PDB entry 1K8A | X-ray diffraction, 3.00 A resolution | chains A and S of the 30 polymer chains in the assembly

[Chain A]
Molecule: 23S RRNA
Source organism: Haloarcula marismortui
Sequence (2922 nucleotides; numbered 2 to 2923; the number before each row is that of its first residue):
     2 UUGGCUACUAUGCCAGCUGGUGGAUUGCUCGGCUCAGGCGCUGAUGAAGG
    52 ACGUGCCAAGCUGCGAUAAGCCAUGGGGAGCCGCACGGAGGCGAAGAACC
   102 AUGGAUUUCCGAAUGAGAAUCUCUCUAACAAUUGCUUCGCGCAAUGAGGA
   152 ACCCCGAGAACUGAAACAUCUCAGUAUCGGGAGGAACAGAAAACGCAAUG
   202 UGAUGUCGUUAGUAACCGCGAGUGAACGCGAUACAGCCCAAACCGAAGCC
   252 CUCACGGGCAAUGUGGUGUCAGGGCUACCUCUCAUCAGCCGACCGUCUCG
   302 ACGAAGUCUCUUGGAACAGAGCGUGAUACAGGGUGACAACCCCGUACUCG
   352 AGACCAGUACGACGUGCGGUAGUGCCAGAGUAGCGGGGGUUGGAUAUCCC
   402 UCGCGAAUAACGCAGGCAUCGACUGCGAAGGCUAAACACAACCUGAGACC
   452 GAUAGUGAACAAGUAGUGUGAACGAACGCUGCAAAGUACCCUCAGAAGGG
   502 AGGCGAAAUAGAGCAUGAAAUCAGUUGGCGAUCGAGCGACAGGGCAUACA
   552 AGGUCCCUCGACGAAUGACCGACGCGCGAGCGUCCAGUAAGACUCACGGG
   602 AAGCCGAUGUUCUGUCGUACGUUUUGAAAAACGAGCCAGGGAGUGUGUCU
   652 GCAUGGCAAGUCUAACCGGAGUAUCCGGGGAGGCACAGGGAAACCGACAU
   702 GGCCGCAGGGCUUUGCCCGAGGGCCGCCGUCUUCAAGGGCGGGGAGCCAU
   752 GUGGACACGACCCGAAUCCGGACGAUCUACGCAUGGACAAGAUGAAGCGU
   802 GCCGAAAGGCACGUGGAAGUCUGUUAGAGUUGGUGUCCUACAAUACCCUC
   852 UCGUGAUCUAUGUGUAGGGGUGAAAGGCCCAUCGAGUCCGGCAACAGCUG
   902 GUUCCAAUCGAAACAUGUCGAAGCAUGACCUCCGCCGAGGUAGUCUGUGA
   952 GGUAGAGCGACCGAUUGGUGUGUCCGCCUCCGAGAGGAGUCGGCACACCU
  1002 GUCAAACUCCAAACUUACAGACGCCGUUUGACGCGGGGAUUCCGGUGCGC
  1052 GGGGUAAGCCUGUGUACCAGGAGGGGAACAACCCAGAGAUAGGUUAAGGU
  1102 CCCCAAGUGUGGAUUAAGUGUAAUCCUCUGAAGGUGGUCUCGAGCCCUAG
  1152 ACAGCCGGGAGGUGAGCUUAGAAGCAGCUACCCUCUAAGAAAAGCGUAAC
  1202 AGCUUACCGGCCGAGGUUUGAGGCGCCCAAAAUGAUCGGGACUCAAAUCC
  1252 ACCACCGAGACCUGUCCGUACCACUCAUACUGGUAAUCGAGUAGAUUGGC
  1302 GCUCUAAUUGGAUGGAAGUAGGGGUGAAAACUCCUAUGGACCGAUUAGUG
  1352 ACGAAAAUCCUGGCCAUAGUAGCAGCGAUAGUCGGGUGAGAACCCCGACG
  1402 GCCUAAUGGAUAAGGGUUCCUCAGCACUGCUGAUCAGCUGAGGGUUAGCC
  1452 GGUCCUAAGUCAUACCGCAACUCGACUAUGACGAAAUGGGAAACGGGUUA
  1502 AUAUUCCCGUGCCACUAUGCAGUGAAAGUUGACGCCCUGGGGUCGAUCAC
  1552 GCUGGGCAUUCGCCCAGUCGAACCGUCCAACUCCGUGGAAGCCGUAAUGG
  1602 CAGGAAGCGGACGAACGGCGGCAUAGGGAAACGUGAUUCAACCUGGGGCC
  1652 CAUGAAAAGACGAGCAUAGUGUCCGUACCGAGAACCGACACAGGUGUCCA
  1702 UGGCGGCGAAAGCCAAGGCCUGUCGGGAGCAACCAACGUUAGGGAAUUCG
  1752 GCAAGUUAGUCCCGUACCUUCGGAAGAAGGGAUGCCUGCUCCGGAACGGA
  1802 GCAGGUCGCAGUGACUCGGAAGCUCGGACUGUCUAGUAACAACAUAGGUG
  1852 ACCGCAAAUCCGCAAGGACUCGUACGGUCACUGAAUCCUGCCCAGUGCAG
  1902 GUAUCUGAACACCUCGUACAAGAGGACGAAGGACCUGUCAACGGCGGGGG
  1952 UAACUAUGACCCUCUUAAGGUAGCGUAGUACCUUGCCGCAUCAGUAGCGG
  2002 CUUGCAUGAAUGGAUUAACCAGAGCUUCACUGUCCCAACGUUGGGCCCGG
  2052 UGAACUGUACAUUCCAGUGCGGAGUCUGGAGACACCCAGGGGGAAGCGAA
  2102 GACCCUAUGGAGCUUUACUGCAGGCUGUCGCUGAGACGUGGUCGCCGAUG
  2152 UGCAGCAUAGGUAGGAGACACUACACAGGUACCCGCGCUAGCGGGCCACC
  2202 GAGUCAACAGUGAAAUACUACCCGUCGGUGACUGCGACUCUCACUCCGGG
  2252 AGGAGGACACCGAUAGCCGGGCAGUUUGACUGGGGCGGUACGCGCUCGAA
  2302 AAGAUAUCGAGCGCGCCCUAUGGCUAUCUCAGCCGGGACAGAGACCCGGC
  2352 GAAGAGUGCAAGAGCAAAAGAUAGCUUGACAGUGUUCUUCCCAACGAGGA
  2402 ACGCUGACGCGAAAGCGUGGUCUAGCGAACCAAUUAGCCUGCUUGAUGCG
  2452 GGCAAUUGAUGACAGAAAAGCUACCCUAGGGAUAACAGAGUCGUCACUCG
  2502 CAAGAGCACAUAUCGACCGAGUGGCUUGCUACCUCGAUGUCGGUUCCCUC
  2552 CAUCCUGCCCGUGCAGAAGCGGGCAAGGGUGAGGUUGUUCGCCUAUUAAA
  2602 GGAGGUCGUGAGCUGGGUUUAGACCGUCGUGAGACAGGUCGGCUGCUAUC
  2652 UACUGGGUGUGUAAUGGUGUCUGACAAGAACGACCGUAUAGUACGAGAGG
  2702 AACUACGGUUGGUGGCCACUGGUGUACCGGUUGUUCGAGAGAGCACGUGC
  2752 CGGGUAGCCACGCCACACGGGGUAAGAGCUGAACGCAUCUAAGCUCGAAA
  2802 CCCACUUGGAAAAGAGACACCGCCGAGGUCCCGCGUACAAGACGCGGUCG
  2852 AUAGACUCGGGGUGUGCGCGUCGAGGUAACGAGACGUUAAGCCCACGAGC
  2902 ACUAACAGACCAAAGCCAUCAU
Disordered / not traced: 2-9, 126-127, 715, 971-998, 1560, 1952-1963, 2137-2236, 2339-2343, 2665-2666, 2915-2923
Construct notes: conflict C560 (U3155 in 3377779)
Covalent attachments: carbomycin a (CAI) linked to A2103
Bound ions: Mg2+ site 1 near G28 (its only coordinating residue here); Na+ site 1: C40, G41; Na+ site 2: G56, A59, G61; Na+ site 3: G66, U107, U108; Mg2+ site 2 near U115 (its only coordinating residue here); Na+ site 4: C141, G142; Na+ site 5 near U146 (its only coordinating residue here); Mg2+ site 3: C162, U2276; K+ site 1: C162, U163, U172; Mg2+ site 4: A165, A167, C168; Na+ site 6: A165, A166, A167; Mg2+ site 5: A166, G219; 57 more Na+ sites not listed; 98 more Mg2+ sites not listed; 1 more K+ sites not listed
Small-molecule neighbours: carbomycin a (CAI): G2099, A2100, G2102, A2486, C2487, A2538, G2540, U2541, C2644, G2646

[Chain S]
Molecule: Ribosomal protein L22
Source organism: Haloarcula marismortui
Reference sequence: P10970 (RL22_HALMA); residue numbers follow UniProt; this construct covers 1-154
Amino-acid sequence (154 residues; numbered 1 to 154; the number before each row is that of its first residue):
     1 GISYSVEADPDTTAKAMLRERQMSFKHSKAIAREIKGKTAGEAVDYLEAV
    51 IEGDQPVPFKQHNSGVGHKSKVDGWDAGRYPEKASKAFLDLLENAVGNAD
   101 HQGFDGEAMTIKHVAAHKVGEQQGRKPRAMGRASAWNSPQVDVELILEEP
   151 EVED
Disordered / not traced: 151-154
Bound ions: Mg2+: Gly-65 (shared with C2048(A), A2089(A) of chain A); Na+ site 1 near Ser-70 (its only coordinating residue here); Na+ site 2: Val-72, Trp-75 (shared with U2659(A), G2660(A) of chain A)

[Interface between chain A and chain S]
Contacting residue pairs (132):
  A11(A) / Lys-60(S)  hydrogen bond to the phosphate
  A11(A) / Gly-74(S)  sugar contact
  A11(A) / Trp-75(S)  sugar contact
  U12(A) / Lys-60(S)  salt bridge to the phosphate
  U12(A) / Trp-75(S)  sugar contact
  G13(A) / Gln-61(S)  phosphate contact
  U19(A) / Ser-5(S)  hydrogen bond to the sugar
  G20(A) / Ile-2(S)  sugar contact
  G20(A) / Ser-3(S)  hydrogen bond to the sugar
  G20(A) / Tyr-4(S)  sugar contact
  G20(A) / Ser-5(S)  sugar contact
  G20(A) / His-117(S)  base contact
  G21(A) / Gly-1(S)  sugar contact
  G21(A) / Ile-2(S)  sugar contact
  G21(A) / Ser-3(S)  hydrogen bond to the phosphate
  U22(A) / Gly-1(S)  hydrogen bond to the phosphate
  U22(A) / Val-119(S)  sugar contact
  C492(A) / His-101(S)  hydrogen bond to the sugar
  C494(A) / Glu-93(S)  sugar contact
  G499(A) / Arg-19(S)  phosphate contact
  G499(A) / Asn-94(S)  hydrogen bond to the base
  G500(A) / Ala-16(S)  sugar contact
  G500(A) / Met-17(S)  hydrogen bond to the sugar
  G500(A) / Arg-19(S)  salt bridge to the phosphate
  G500(A) / Asn-94(S)  hydrogen bond to the sugar
  G500(A) / Asn-98(S)  base contact
  G501(A) / Tyr-4(S)  hydrogen bond to the phosphate
  G501(A) / Lys-15(S)  sugar contact
  G501(A) / Met-17(S)  phosphate contact
  G501(A) / Asn-98(S)  sugar contact
  G501(A) / Gln-102(S)  hydrogen bond to the sugar
  U510(A) / Ser-3(S)  base contact
  C523(A) / Phe-25(S)  sugar contact
  C523(A) / Lys-29(S)  hydrogen bond to the phosphate
  A524(A) / Phe-25(S)  sugar contact
  A524(A) / Lys-29(S)  salt bridge to the phosphate
  A524(A) / Gln-61(S)  phosphate contact
  A524(A) / Ala-115(S)  sugar contact
  A524(A) / Ala-116(S)  hydrogen bond to the sugar
  A524(A) / His-117(S)  hydrogen bond to the base
  G525(A) / Arg-33(S)  salt bridge to the phosphate
  G525(A) / Lys-36(S)  phosphate contact
  G525(A) / His-113(S)  hydrogen bond to the sugar
  G525(A) / Ala-115(S)  sugar contact
  U526(A) / Lys-36(S)  salt bridge to the phosphate
  U840(A) / Arg-128(S)  hydrogen bond to the sugar
  U840(A) / Ala-129(S)  phosphate contact
  U840(A) / Arg-132(S)  hydrogen bond to the sugar
  A841(A) / Arg-128(S)  salt bridge to the phosphate
  A841(A) / Ala-129(S)  hydrogen bond to the phosphate
  A841(A) / Met-130(S)  base contact
  A843(A) / Ala-129(S)  phosphate contact
  A844(A) / Ala-129(S)  phosphate contact
  A844(A) / Met-130(S)  hydrogen bond to the phosphate
  A844(A) / Gly-131(S)  phosphate contact
  A1369(A) / Lys-26(S)  hydrogen bond to the sugar
  A1369(A) / Ser-64(S)  hydrogen bond to the phosphate
  G1370(A) / Ser-24(S)  hydrogen bond to the base
  G1370(A) / Lys-26(S)  salt bridge to the phosphate
  G1370(A) / His-27(S)  base contact
  G1370(A) / His-62(S)  salt bridge to the phosphate
  G1370(A) / Asn-63(S)  phosphate contact
  G1370(A) / Ser-64(S)  hydrogen bond to the phosphate
  G1370(A) / Arg-79(S)  sugar contact
  G1370(A) / Pro-139(S)  base contact
  U1371(A) / Arg-79(S)  salt bridge to the phosphate
  A1372(A) / Trp-136(S)  base contact
  G1373(A) / Trp-136(S)  base contact
  C1428(A) / Gln-22(S)  phosphate contact
  C1428(A) / Gln-122(S)  hydrogen bond to the phosphate
  U1429(A) / Gln-122(S)  phosphate contact
  C1431(A) / Lys-126(S)  hydrogen bond to the base
  A1689(A) / Pro-127(S)  base contact
  A1689(A) / Arg-128(S)  hydrogen bond to the base
  A1689(A) / Gly-131(S)  base contact
  A1689(A) / Arg-132(S)  hydrogen bond to the base
  A1689(A) / Ala-133(S)  base contact
  C1690(A) / Pro-127(S)  base contact
  C2048(A) / Gly-65(S)  phosphate contact
  C2048(A) / Lys-69(S)  hydrogen bond to the phosphate
  C2049(A) / Gly-67(S)  phosphate contact
  C2049(A) / Lys-69(S)  salt bridge to the phosphate
  C2049(A) / Gly-78(S)  phosphate contact
  C2049(A) / Arg-79(S)  salt bridge to the phosphate
  C2049(A) / Tyr-80(S)  phosphate contact
  G2050(A) / Arg-79(S)  salt bridge to the phosphate
  G2050(A) / Tyr-80(S)  hydrogen bond to the phosphate
  G2050(A) / Pro-81(S)  phosphate contact
  G2050(A) / Glu-82(S)  phosphate contact
  G2051(A) / His-27(S)  phosphate contact
  G2051(A) / Pro-81(S)  phosphate contact
  G2051(A) / Glu-82(S)  hydrogen bond to the phosphate
  G2051(A) / Lys-83(S)  hydrogen bond to the phosphate
  U2052(A) / Lys-83(S)  salt bridge to the phosphate
  G2053(A) / Trp-136(S)  sugar contact
  G2053(A) / Asn-137(S)  hydrogen bond to the phosphate
  G2053(A) / Ser-138(S)  hydrogen bond to the phosphate
  A2054(A) / Arg-128(S)  hydrogen bond to the base
  A2054(A) / Ser-134(S)  hydrogen bond to the sugar
  A2054(A) / Ala-135(S)  hydrogen bond to the sugar
  A2054(A) / Trp-136(S)  phosphate contact
  A2054(A) / Asn-137(S)  hydrogen bond to the phosphate
  A2055(A) / Arg-128(S)  sugar contact
  A2055(A) / Arg-132(S)  hydrogen bond to the phosphate
  A2055(A) / Ser-134(S)  sugar contact
  C2086(A) / Trp-75(S)  sugar contact
  C2087(A) / Asn-63(S)  phosphate contact
  C2087(A) / His-68(S)  hydrogen bond to the sugar
  C2087(A) / Asp-76(S)  sugar contact
  C2088(A) / Asn-63(S)  phosphate contact
  C2088(A) / Ser-64(S)  phosphate contact
  C2088(A) / Gly-65(S)  hydrogen bond to the phosphate
  C2088(A) / Val-66(S)  sugar contact
  A2089(A) / Gly-65(S)  phosphate contact
  U2648(A) / Arg-128(S)  base contact
  G2657(A) / His-68(S)  base contact
  G2658(A) / His-68(S)  hydrogen bond to the sugar
  G2658(A) / Asp-76(S)  hydrogen bond to the base
  U2659(A) / Trp-75(S)  hydrogen bond to the sugar
  U2659(A) / Asp-76(S)  hydrogen bond to the sugar
  G2660(A) / Val-72(S)  phosphate contact
  G2660(A) / Asp-73(S)  phosphate contact
  G2660(A) / Gly-74(S)  hydrogen bond to the phosphate
  G2660(A) / Trp-75(S)  phosphate contact
  C2831(A) / Ser-70(S)  phosphate contact
  C2831(A) / Lys-71(S)  phosphate contact
  C2832(A) / Lys-71(S)  salt bridge to the phosphate
  A2841(A) / Gly-67(S)  sugar contact
  A2841(A) / His-68(S)  hydrogen bond to the sugar
  G2842(A) / His-68(S)  sugar contact
  G2842(A) / Ser-70(S)  phosphate contact
  A2843(A) / Ser-70(S)  phosphate contact
Interface residues without a listed pair, chain A (58 interface residues in all): C491, U493, A502, A1427, C2056
Interface residues without a listed pair, chain S (67 interface residues in all): Val-6, Lys-118

[Overview]
The interface between chain A and chain S involves 58 residues on one side and 67 on the other, with 46
hydrogen bonds and 14 salt bridges. Polar contacts include G499(A)/Asn-94(S), A524(A)/His-117(S) and
G1370(A)/Ser-24(S). Carbomycin a is covalently linked to A2103(A).
Here chain A is 23S RRNA and chain S is Ribosomal protein L22, both from Haloarcula marismortui. Entry 1K8A
(Co-crystal structure of Carbomycin A bound to the 50S ribosomal subunit of Haloarcula marismortui) was
determined by X-ray diffraction together with 1K9M, 1KD1 and 1M1K from the same study.
